8SOE - chains C and D of the 6 polymer chains in the assembly; structure by electron microscopy, 3.60 A resolution.

# Chain C
Protein: Guanine nucleotide-binding protein G(I)/G(S)/G(T) subunit beta-1
From: Bos taurus
Reference sequence: P62871 (GBB1_BOVIN); numbering as in UniProt (aligned over 1-340)
Amino-acid sequence (340 residues; numbered 1 to 340; the number before each row is that of its first residue):
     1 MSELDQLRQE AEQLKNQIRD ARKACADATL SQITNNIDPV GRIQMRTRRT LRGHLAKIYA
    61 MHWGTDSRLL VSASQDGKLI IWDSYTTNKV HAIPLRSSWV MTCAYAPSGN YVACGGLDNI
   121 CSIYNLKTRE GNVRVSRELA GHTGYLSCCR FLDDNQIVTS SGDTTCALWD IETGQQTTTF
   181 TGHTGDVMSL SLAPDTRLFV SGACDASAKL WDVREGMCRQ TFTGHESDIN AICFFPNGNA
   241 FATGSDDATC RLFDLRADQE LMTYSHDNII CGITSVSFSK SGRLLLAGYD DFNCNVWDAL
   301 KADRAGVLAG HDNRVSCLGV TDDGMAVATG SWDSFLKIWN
Unresolved in the structure: 1
Swiss-Prot annotation at these positions:
  - modified residue: Ser2 (N-acetylserine), His266 (Phosphohistidine)

# Chain D
Protein: Guanine nucleotide-binding protein G(I)/G(S)/G(O) subunit gamma-2
From: Bos taurus
Reference sequence: P63212 (GBG2_BOVIN); residue numbers follow UniProt; this construct covers 1-71
Amino-acid sequence (77 residues; row label = number of the first residue in the row; numbers below 1 keep their minus sign (His-5 is residue -5)):
    -5 HHHHHHMASN NTASIAQARK LVEQLKMEAN IDRIKVSKAA ADLMAYCEAH AKEDPLLTPV
    55 PASENPFREK KFFSAIL
Unresolved in the structure: -5 to 3, 68-71
Construct notes: expression tag (-5 to 0); engineered mutation Ser68 (Cys in P63212)
Swiss-Prot annotation at these positions:
  - modified residue: Ala2 (N-acetylalanine)

# How chain C and chain D interact
Residue-residue contacts (86; chain C residue first):
  Glu3(C) - Ile9(D)
  Glu3(C) - Arg13(D)  salt bridge
  Leu4(C) - Ser8(D)
  Leu4(C) - Ala12(D)  hydrophobic
  Leu7(C) - Ala12(D)  hydrophobic
  Leu7(C) - Arg13(D)
  Leu7(C) - Val16(D)
  Glu10(C) - Val16(D)
  Ala11(C) - Val16(D)  hydrophobic
  Ala11(C) - Leu19(D)
  Leu14(C) - Leu19(D)
  Leu14(C) - Lys20(D)
  Leu14(C) - Ala23(D)  hydrophobic
  Lys15(C) - Leu19(D)
  Ile18(C) - Leu19(D)
  Ile18(C) - Ala23(D)  hydrophobic
  Ile18(C) - Arg27(D)
  Ala21(C) - Arg27(D)
  Arg22(C) - Arg27(D)
  Cys25(C) - Arg27(D)
  Cys25(C) - Ile28(D)  hydrogen bond (side chain-backbone)
  Cys25(C) - Lys29(D)
  Cys25(C) - Val30(D)  hydrogen bond (backbone-backbone)
  Ala26(C) - Val30(D)  hydrophobic
  Asp27(C) - Val30(D)  hydrogen bond (side chain-backbone)
  Asp27(C) - Ser31(D)  hydrogen bond
  Ala28(C) - Val30(D)
  Leu30(C) - Ala34(D)  hydrophobic
  Ile33(C) - Ser31(D)
  Ile33(C) - Ala34(D)  hydrophobic
  Ile37(C) - Met38(D)  hydrophobic
  Val40(C) - Leu51(D)  hydrophobic
  Arg48(C) - Arg62(D)
  Arg49(C) - Phe61(D)  hydrogen bond (side chain-backbone)
  Arg68(C) - Phe67(D)
  Tyr85(C) - Pro60(D)
  Tyr85(C) - Phe61(D)  hydrophobic
  Tyr85(C) - Phe67(D)
  Thr86(C) - Phe67(D)
  Met217(C) - Met21(D)  hydrophobic
  Cys218(C) - Gln18(D)  hydrogen bond (backbone-side chain)
  Cys218(C) - Met21(D)
  Cys218(C) - Glu22(D)
  Arg219(C) - Glu22(D)
  Gln220(C) - Glu22(D)
  Gln220(C) - Ile25(D)
  Thr221(C) - Glu22(D)  hydrogen bond
  Phe235(C) - Leu37(D)  hydrophobic
  Phe235(C) - Tyr40(D)  hydrophobic
  Phe235(C) - Cys41(D)  hydrophobic
  Pro236(C) - Tyr40(D)
  Asn237(C) - Leu37(D)
  Asn237(C) - Tyr40(D)
  Asp254(C) - Ala33(D)
  Arg256(C) - Arg27(D)
  Arg256(C) - Ile28(D)  hydrogen bond (backbone-backbone)
  Arg256(C) - Ala33(D)
  Arg256(C) - Asp36(D)  salt bridge
  Ala257(C) - Ile28(D)
  Asp258(C) - Ile25(D)
  Asp258(C) - Arg27(D)  salt bridge
  Gln259(C) - Val30(D)
  Leu261(C) - Val30(D)  hydrophobic
  Leu261(C) - Leu37(D)  hydrophobic
  Ser279(C) - Asp48(D)  hydrogen bond
  Lys280(C) - Glu47(D)  hydrogen bond (side chain-backbone)
  Lys280(C) - Asp48(D)  hydrogen bond (backbone-side chain)
  Ser281(C) - Tyr40(D)
  Ser281(C) - His44(D)
  Ser281(C) - Asp48(D)  hydrogen bond
  Arg283(C) - Leu51(D)
  Leu284(C) - Leu50(D)
  Leu284(C) - Leu51(D)
  Leu300(C) - Cys41(D)  hydrophobic
  Val320(C) - Leu50(D)  hydrophobic
  Asp323(C) - Pro49(D)
  Gly324(C) - Pro49(D)
  Gly324(C) - Leu50(D)
  Met325(C) - Asn59(D)
  Met325(C) - Pro60(D)
  Met325(C) - Phe61(D)  hydrophobic
  Ala326(C) - Phe61(D)  hydrophobic
  Val327(C) - Leu50(D)  hydrophobic
  Ile338(C) - Phe61(D)  hydrophobic
  Asn340(C) - Asn59(D)
  Asn340(C) - Phe61(D)
Also at the interface, not in a pair above, chain C (58 interface residues in all): Ala24, Ile43, Ser84, Lys209, Ala240, Leu252, Gly282
Also at the interface, not in a pair above, chain D (39 interface residues in all): Leu15, Asp26, Ala45, Glu58

# In short
The interface between chain C and chain D involves 58 residues on one side and 39 on the other, with 12
hydrogen bonds and 3 salt bridges. Polar pairs include Glu3(C)-Arg13(D), Arg256(C)-Asp36(D) and
Asp258(C)-Arg27(D).
Here chain C is Guanine nucleotide-binding protein G(I)/G(S)/G(T) subunit beta-1 and chain D is Guanine
nucleotide-binding protein G(I)/G(S)/G(O) subunit gamma-2, both from Bos taurus. Entry 8SOE (Phosphoinositide
phosphate 3 kinase gamma bound with ADP and two Gbetagamma subunits in State 2) was determined by electron
microscopy together with 8SO9, 8SOA, 8SOB, 8SOC and 8SOD from the same study.
